PDB entry 8HSI | electron microscopy, 3.10 A resolution | chain A

== Chain A ==
Name: Transmembrane protein 87A
Organism: Homo sapiens
Reference sequence: Q8NBN3 (TM87A_HUMAN); residue numbers follow UniProt; this construct covers 1-555
Chain sequence (555 residues; each row starts with the number of its first residue):
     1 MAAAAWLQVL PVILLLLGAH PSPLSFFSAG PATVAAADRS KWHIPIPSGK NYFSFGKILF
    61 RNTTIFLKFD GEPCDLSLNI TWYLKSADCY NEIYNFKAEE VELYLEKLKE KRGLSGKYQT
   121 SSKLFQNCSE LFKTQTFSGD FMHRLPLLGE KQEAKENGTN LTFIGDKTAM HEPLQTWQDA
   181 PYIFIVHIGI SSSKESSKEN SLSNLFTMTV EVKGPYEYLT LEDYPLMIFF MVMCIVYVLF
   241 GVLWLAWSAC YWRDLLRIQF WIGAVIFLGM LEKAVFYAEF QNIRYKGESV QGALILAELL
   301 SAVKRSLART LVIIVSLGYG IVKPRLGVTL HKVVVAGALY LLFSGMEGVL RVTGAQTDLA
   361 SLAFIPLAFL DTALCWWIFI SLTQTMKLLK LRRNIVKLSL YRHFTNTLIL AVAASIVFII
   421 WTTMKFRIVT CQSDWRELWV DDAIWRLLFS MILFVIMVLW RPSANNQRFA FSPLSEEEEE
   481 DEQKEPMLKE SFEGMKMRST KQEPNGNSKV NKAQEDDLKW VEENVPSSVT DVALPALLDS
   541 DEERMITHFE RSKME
Not modelled in the structure: 1-37, 147-167, 193-202, 474-555
Curated features (UniProtKB/Swiss-Prot):
  - modified residue: Ser-540 (Phosphoserine)
  - glycosylation (N-linked (GlcNAc...) asparagine): Asn-79, Asn-127, Asn-157, Asn-160
  - mutagenesis: Leu-271 (L271F: Reduced mechanosensitive channel activity in Tmem87a-expressing cells), Gly-292 (G292N: Reduced mechanosensitive channel activity in Tmem87a-expressing cells)
Disulfide bonds: Cys-74/Cys-128, Cys-89/Cys-431
Covalent attachments: N-acetylglucosamine (NAG) linked to Asn-62, Asn-79, Asn-127
Residues lining bound ligands: L9Q ((1S)-2-{[(S)-(2-aminoethoxy)(hydroxy)phosphoryl]oxy}-1-[(octadecanoyloxy)methyl]ethyl (9Z)-octadec-9-enoate): Ile-258, Arg-305, Ala-308, Arg-309, Leu-311, Val-312, Val-315, Tyr-340, Glu-347, Arg-351, Leu-367, Asp-371, Thr-372, Cys-375, Trp-376, Phe-379, Leu-408, Val-412, Ser-415, Trp-445, Leu-448, Phe-449, Ile-452, Leu-453, Ile-456
What the authors report for this chain:
  - post-translational modification sites: Asn-62, Asn-79, Asn-127
  - binding site for L9Q: Ile-258, Arg-305, Ala-308, Arg-309, Leu-311, Val-312, Val-315, Tyr-340, Glu-347, Asp-371, Cys-375, Trp-376, Phe-379, Leu-408, Val-412, Ser-415, Trp-445, Phe-449, Ile-452, Leu-453, Ile-456

== In short ==
Bound to chain A: compound L9Q. N-acetylglucosamine is covalently linked to Asn-62, Asn-79 and Asn-127.
Curated annotation (UniProt) lists 2 mutagenesis sites. From the paper: a binding site for L9Q at Ile-258,
Arg-305 and Ala-308 among others; modification sites Asn-62, Asn-79 and Asn-127.
Chain A is Transmembrane protein 87A (Homo sapiens); the structure, Cryo-EM structure of human TMEM87A,
PE-bound, was determined by electron microscopy together with 8KB4 and 8HTT from the same study.
